PDB entry 6IDK | electron microscopy, 25.00 A resolution (very low resolution: no residue pairs are listed; an interface is given only as per-side residue counts) | chains B and C of the 12 polymer chains in the assembly

== Chain B (and C) ==
Name: Envelope protein
Source organism: Dengue virus 3
Notes: chain C of this document is another copy of the same molecule, construct and numbering; everything in this record applies to it too
UniProt: A9LID6 (A9LID6_9FLAV); residues 1-493 here correspond to UniProt positions 281-773 (UniProt number = residue number + 280)
Sequence (493 residues; numbered 1 to 493; the number before each row is that of its first residue):
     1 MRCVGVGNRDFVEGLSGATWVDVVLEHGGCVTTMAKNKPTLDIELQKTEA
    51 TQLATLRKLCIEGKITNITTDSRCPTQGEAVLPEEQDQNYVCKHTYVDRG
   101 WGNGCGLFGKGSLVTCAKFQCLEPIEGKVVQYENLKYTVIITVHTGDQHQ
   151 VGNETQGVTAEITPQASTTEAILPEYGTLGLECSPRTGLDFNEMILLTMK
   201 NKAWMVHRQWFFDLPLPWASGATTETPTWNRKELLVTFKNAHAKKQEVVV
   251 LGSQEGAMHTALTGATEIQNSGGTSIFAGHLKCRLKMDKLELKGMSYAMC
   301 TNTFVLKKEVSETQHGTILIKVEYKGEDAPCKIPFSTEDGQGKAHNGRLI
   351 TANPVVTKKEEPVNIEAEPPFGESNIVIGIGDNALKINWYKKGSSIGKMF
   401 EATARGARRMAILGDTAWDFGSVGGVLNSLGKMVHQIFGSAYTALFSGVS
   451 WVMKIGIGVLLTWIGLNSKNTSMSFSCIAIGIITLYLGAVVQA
Not modelled in the structure: 1, 396-493
Reported in the primary citation:
  - post-translational modification sites: Asn-67 (citing earlier work)

== Chain B / chain C interface ==
At this resolution (25 A) residue pairs are not listed: 4 residues of chain B and 4 of chain C lie at the interface.

== Summary ==
Chain B and chain C each contribute 4 residues to their interface. The paper reports a modification site at
Asn-67(B).
Both chains are Envelope protein (Dengue virus 3). Entry 6IDK (Cryo-EM structure of Immature Dengue virus
serotype 3 in complex with human antibody 1H10 Fab at ...) was determined by electron microscopy together with
6IDI and 6IDL from the same study.
